Entry 4KI1 (X-ray diffraction, 3.20 A resolution); this record covers chains A and E of the 4 polymer chains in the assembly.

Chain A:
Molecule: Ig epsilon chain C region
Source organism: Homo sapiens
Notes: fragment: human ige-fc(epsilon)3-4
UniProtKB: P01854 (IGHE_HUMAN); residues 328-547 here correspond to UniProt positions 209-428 (UniProt number = residue number - 119)
Chain sequence (223 residues; row label = number of the first residue in the row):
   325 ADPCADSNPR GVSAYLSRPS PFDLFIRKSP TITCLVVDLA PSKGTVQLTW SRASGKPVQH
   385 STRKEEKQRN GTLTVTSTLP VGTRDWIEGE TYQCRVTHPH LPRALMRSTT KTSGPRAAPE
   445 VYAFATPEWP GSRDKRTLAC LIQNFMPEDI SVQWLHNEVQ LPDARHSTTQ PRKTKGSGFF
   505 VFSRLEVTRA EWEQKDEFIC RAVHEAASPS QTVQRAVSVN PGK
Unresolved in the structure: 325-335, 363-364, 546-547
Disulfide bonds: Cys358-Cys418, Cys464-Cys524
Glycans and other covalent adducts: glycan linked to Asn394
Differences from the reference sequence: expression tag (325-327); engineered mutation Gln371 (Asn252 in P01854), Gln383 (Asn264 in P01854)
Swiss-Prot annotation at these positions:
  - glycosylation: Asn394 (N-linked (GlcNAc...) asparagine)
What the authors report for this chain:
  - conformationally variable residues (side-chain flip): Arg440

Chain E:
Molecule: Low affinity immunoglobulin epsilon FC receptor
Source organism: Homo sapiens
Notes: fragment: human dercd23
UniProtKB: P06734 (FCER2_HUMAN); residues 156-298 here = UniProt positions 156-298
Chain sequence (143 residues; row label = number of the first residue in the row):
   156 SGFVCNTCPE KWINFQRKCY YFGKGTKQWV HARYACDDME GQLVSIHSPE EQDFLTKHAS
   216 HTGSWIGLRN LDLKGEFIWV DGSHVDYSNW APGEPTSRSQ GEDCVMMRGS GRWNDAFCDR
   276 KLGAWVCDRL ATCTPPASEG SAE
Unresolved in the structure: 156-157, 256-257, 292-298
Disulfide bonds: Cys160-Cys288, Cys191-Cys282, Cys259-Cys273
Swiss-Prot annotation at these positions:
  - binding site (Ca(2+)): Glu249, Thr251, Asn269, Asp270
  - glycosylation: Ser296 (O-linked (Xyl...) (chondroitin sulfate) serine)
What the authors report for this chain:
  - conformationally variable residues (order/disorder transition): Arg253 to Glu257

How chain A and chain E interact:
Residue-residue contacts (34):
  Phe349(A) - Asp227(E)
  Phe349(A) - Leu228(E)
  Lys352(A) - Leu228(E)
  Arg376(A) - Tyr189(E)  hydrogen bond
  Ala377(A) - His186(E)
  Ser378(A) - His186(E)  hydrogen bond (backbone-side chain)
  Lys380(A) - Tyr189(E)
  Arg408(A) - Leu226(E)
  Asp409(A) - Arg188(E)  salt bridge
  Asp409(A) - Tyr189(E)  hydrogen bond
  Ile411(A) - Leu226(E)
  Ile411(A) - Asp227(E)
  Glu412(A) - Trp184(E)
  Glu412(A) - Val185(E)
  Glu412(A) - Arg188(E)  salt bridge
  Glu412(A) - Arg224(E)  salt bridge
  Glu412(A) - Cys273(E)
  Gly413(A) - Gln183(E)
  Gly413(A) - Val185(E)
  Glu414(A) - Val185(E)
  Glu414(A) - His186(E)  salt bridge
  Glu414(A) - Tyr189(E)
  Ser437(A) - Phe272(E)
  Ser437(A) - Asp274(E)  hydrogen bond
  Gly438(A) - Ser254(E)
  Gly438(A) - Phe272(E)
  Pro439(A) - Ser254(E)
  Arg440(A) - Asp227(E)  salt bridge
  Arg440(A) - Ser254(E)  hydrogen bond (side chain-backbone)
  Arg440(A) - Gln255(E)
  Arg440(A) - Asp258(E)
  Glu529(A) - Asp227(E)
  Gln535(A) - Asp227(E)  hydrogen bond (side chain-backbone)
  Gln535(A) - Leu228(E)
Interface residues without a listed pair, chain A (20 interface residues in all): Thr415, Lys435
Interface residues without a listed pair, chain E (19 interface residues in all): Asp192, Asp193, Arg253
The authors on this interface:
  - residue pairs: Arg440(A)-Asp227(E) (salt bridge)
  - interface residues, chain E: Leu226(E), Arg253(E) (citing earlier work)

Summary:
20 residues of chain A face 19 of chain E across their interface; the contacts include 6 hydrogen bonds and 5
salt bridges. Among the polar pairs are Asp409(A)-Arg188(E), Glu412(A)-Arg188(E) and Glu412(A)-Arg224(E). The
authors report a salt bridge between Arg440(A) and Asp227(E). From the paper: interface residues Leu226(E) and
Arg253(E); conformational variability at Arg440(A) and Arg253(E).
Chain A is Ig epsilon chain C region and chain E is Low affinity immunoglobulin epsilon FC receptor, both from
Homo sapiens; the structure, Primitive triclinic crystal form of the human IgE-Fc(epsilon)3-4 bound to its B
cell receptor derCD23, was determined by X-ray diffraction.
